6XQN - chains B and D of the 9 polymer chains in the assembly; structure by electron microscopy, 3.30 A resolution.

Chain B (and D):
Protein: Calcium uniporter protein
Organism: Tribolium castaneum
Notes: chain D of this document is another copy of the same molecule, construct and numbering; everything in this record applies to it too
Reference sequence: D6WIX5 (D6WIX5_TRICA); residues 166-351 here correspond to UniProt positions 53-238 (UniProt number = residue number - 113)
Chain sequence (203 residues; row label = number of the first residue in the row):
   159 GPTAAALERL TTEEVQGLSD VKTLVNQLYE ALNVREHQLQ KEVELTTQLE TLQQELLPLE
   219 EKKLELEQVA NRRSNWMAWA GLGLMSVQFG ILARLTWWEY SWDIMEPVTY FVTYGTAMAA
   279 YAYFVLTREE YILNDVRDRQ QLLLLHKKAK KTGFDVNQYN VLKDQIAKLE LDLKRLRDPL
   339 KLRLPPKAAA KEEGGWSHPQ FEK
Unresolved in the structure: 159-174, 301-311, 337-361
Construct notes: expression tag (159-165, 352-361)
Metal / ion sites: Ca2+: Glu264 (shared with 1 residue of chain A; 1 residue of chain C; Glu264(D) of chain D)

Chain B / chain D interface:
Pairs across the interface (9; chain B residue first):
  Val179(B) - Leu186(D)
  Val179(B) - Ala189(D)  hydrophobic
  Leu182(B) - Leu182(D)
  Leu182(B) - Leu186(D)  hydrophobic
  Val183(B) - Leu186(D)  hydrophobic
  Leu186(B) - Val179(D)  hydrophobic
  Leu186(B) - Leu182(D)  hydrophobic
  Ala189(B) - Val179(D)  hydrophobic
  Glu264(B) - Glu264(D)
Also at the interface, not in a pair above, chain B (8 interface residues in all): Gln185, Leu190
Also at the interface, not in a pair above, chain D (7 interface residues in all): Val183, Leu190

Summary:
8 residues of chain B face 7 of chain D across their interface.
Chain B and chain D are both Calcium uniporter protein (Tribolium castaneum); the structure, Structure of a
mitochondrial calcium uniporter holocomplex (MICU1, MICU2, MCU, EMRE) in low Ca2+, was determined by electron
microscopy together with 6XQO from the same study.
